3EJ0 - chain A; structure by X-ray diffraction, 1.96 A resolution.

# Chain A
Name: Inorganic pyrophosphatase
Organism: Burkholderia pseudomallei 1710b
Notes: EC 3.6.1.1
Reference sequence: Q3JUV5 (Q3JUV5_BURP1); residue numbers follow UniProt; this construct covers 1-175
Sequence (196 residues; each row starts with the number of its first residue; numbers below 1 keep their minus sign (Met-20 is residue -20)):
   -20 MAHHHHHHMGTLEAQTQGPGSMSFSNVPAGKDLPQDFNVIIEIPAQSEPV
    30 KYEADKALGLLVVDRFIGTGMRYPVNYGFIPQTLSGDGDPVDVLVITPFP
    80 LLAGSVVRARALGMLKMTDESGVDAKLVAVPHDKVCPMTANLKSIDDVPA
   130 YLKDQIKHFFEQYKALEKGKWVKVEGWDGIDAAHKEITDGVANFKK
Unresolved in the structure: -20 to 2
Sequence notes: expression tag (-20 to 0)
Small-molecule neighbours:
  - N-(pyridin-3-ylmethyl)aniline (11X), molecule 1: Pro53, Val54, Ile75, Thr76, Pro77, Met117, Thr118, Tyr130, Leu131
  - N-(pyridin-3-ylmethyl)aniline (11X), molecule 2: Ile75, Leu121, Pro128, Tyr130, Leu131

# Summary
Ligands of chain A: N-(pyridin-3-ylmethyl)aniline.
Chain A is Inorganic pyrophosphatase (Burkholderia pseudomallei 1710b); the structure, Crystal structure of
inorganic pyrophosphatase from burkholderia pseudomallei with bound N-(pyridin-3-ylmethyl) aniline, H32
crystal form, was determined by X-ray diffraction (same publication as 3EIY).
